PDB entry 2W8W | X-ray diffraction, 2.14 A resolution | chain A

== Chain A ==
Protein: Serine palmitoyltransferase
Source organism: Sphingomonas paucimobilis
Reference sequence: Q93UV0 (Q93UV0_PSEPA); residues 2-420 here = UniProt positions 2-420
Sequence (427 residues; each row starts with the number of its first residue):
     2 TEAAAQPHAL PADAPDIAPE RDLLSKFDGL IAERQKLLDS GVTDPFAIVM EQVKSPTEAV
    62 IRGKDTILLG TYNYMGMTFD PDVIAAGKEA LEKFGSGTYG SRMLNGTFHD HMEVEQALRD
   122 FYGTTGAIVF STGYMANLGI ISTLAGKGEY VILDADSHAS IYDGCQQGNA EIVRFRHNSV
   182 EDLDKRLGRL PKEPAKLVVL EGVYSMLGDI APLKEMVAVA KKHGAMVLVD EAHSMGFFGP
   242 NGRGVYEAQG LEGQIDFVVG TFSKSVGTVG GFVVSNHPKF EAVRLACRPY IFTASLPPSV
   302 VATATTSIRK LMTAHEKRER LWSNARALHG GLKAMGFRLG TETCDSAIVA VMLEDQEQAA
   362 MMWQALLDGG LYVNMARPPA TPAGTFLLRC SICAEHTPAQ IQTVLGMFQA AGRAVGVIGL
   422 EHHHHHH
Unresolved in the structure: 2-22, 421-428
Sequence notes: engineered mutation Tyr-100 (Asn in Q93UV0)
Ligand contacts: pyridoxyl-serine-5-monophosphate (PLS; [3-hydroxy-2-methyl-5-phosphonooxymethyl-pyridin-4-ylmethyl]-serine): Gly-101, Ser-102, Leu-105, Thr-133, Gly-134, Tyr-135, Asn-138, His-159, Ser-161, Glu-202, Ser-206, Asp-231, Ala-233, His-234, Thr-262, Ser-264, Lys-265, Gly-271, Phe-293, Thr-294, Ala-295
Swiss-Prot annotation at these positions:
  - binding site (pyridoxal 5'-phosphate): Gly-134, Tyr-135, His-234, Thr-262, Ser-264
  - modified residue: Lys-265 (N6-(pyridoxal phosphate)lysine)
  - mutagenesis: Lys-265 (K265A: Loss of activity), Arg-378 (R378A: 40-fold decrease in catalytic efficiency for L-serine. Is less able to stabilize a quinonoid intermediate; R378N: 60-fold decrease in catalytic efficiency for L-serine)
From the paper describing this entry:
  - conformationally variable residues (loop rearrangement, side-chain flip): Tyr-100 to Gly-107, Phe-109, Asn-375, Arg-378
  - contacts within the chain: Gln-357/Arg-378 (hydrogen bond)
  - catalytic residues: Arg-378
  - specificity-determining residues: Ser-102, Arg-378 (proposed by the authors, not directly observed)
  - mutagenesis - R378A, R378N (40-fold): decreased catalytic activity

== Overview ==
Ligands of chain A: pyridoxyl-serine-5-monophosphate. Curated annotation (UniProt) lists 5 pyridoxal
5'-phosphate-binding residues and 2 mutagenesis sites. The paper reports the catalytic residue Arg-378; R378A
and R378N reduce catalytic activity.
Chain A is Serine palmitoyltransferase (Sphingomonas paucimobilis); the structure, N100Y SPT with PLP-ser, was
determined by X-ray diffraction, deposited together with 2W8J, 2W8T, 2W8U and 2W8V.
